4C9O - chain A; structure by X-ray diffraction, 1.98 A resolution.

# Chain A
Name: Cytochrome P450
Organism: Novosphingobium aromaticivorans
UniProt: Q2GB12 (Q2GB12_NOVAD); residues 1-421 here = UniProt positions 1-421
Chain sequence (421 residues; numbered 1 to 421; the number before each row is that of its first residue):
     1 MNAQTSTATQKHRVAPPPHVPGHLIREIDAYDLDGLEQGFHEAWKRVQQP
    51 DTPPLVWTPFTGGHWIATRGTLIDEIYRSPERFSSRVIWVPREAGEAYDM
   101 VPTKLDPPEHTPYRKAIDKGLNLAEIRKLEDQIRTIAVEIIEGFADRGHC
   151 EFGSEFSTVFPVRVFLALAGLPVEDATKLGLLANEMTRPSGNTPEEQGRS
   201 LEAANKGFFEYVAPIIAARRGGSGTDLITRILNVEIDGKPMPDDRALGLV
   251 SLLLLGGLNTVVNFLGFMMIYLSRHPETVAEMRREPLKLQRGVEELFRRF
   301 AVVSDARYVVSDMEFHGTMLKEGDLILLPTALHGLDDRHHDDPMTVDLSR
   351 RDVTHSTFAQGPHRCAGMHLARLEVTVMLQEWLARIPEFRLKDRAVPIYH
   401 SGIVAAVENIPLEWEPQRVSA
Not modelled in the structure: 1-9, 418-421
Differences from the reference sequence: engineered mutation Asn259 (Asp in Q2GB12)
Ion coordination: heme Fe: Cys365 (together with cyanide ion)
Ligand contacts:
  - camphor (CAM): Ile88, Trp89, Tyr98, Thr103, Thr187, Leu252, Leu255, Gly256, Val303, Asp305, Ile403, Val404
  - cyanide ion (CYN): Gly256, Thr260, Cys365
  - heme (HEM): Tyr77, Ile88, Pro102, Thr103, His110, Arg114, Ile117, Leu121, Phe165, Leu252, Leu253, Gly256, Gly257, Thr260, Val261, Phe264, Phe297, Val302, Val303, Asp305, Arg307, Thr357, Phe358, Ala359, Pro362, His363, Cys365, Ala366, Gly367, Leu370, Ala371
What the authors report for this chain:
  - conformationally variable residues (side-chain flip): Thr260
  - mutagenesis - T260A: decreased catalytic activity on camphor
  - catalytic residues: Thr260

# Summary
Ligands of chain A: heme, camphor and cyanide ion. The paper reports the catalytic residue Thr260; T260A
reduces catalytic activity on camphor.
Chain A is Cytochrome P450 (Novosphingobium aromaticivorans); the structure, Structure of Cyanide and Camphor
bound D259N mutant of CYP101D1, was determined by X-ray diffraction, deposited together with 4C9K, 4C9L, 4C9M
and 4C9N.
